2XYC - chain A; structure by X-ray diffraction, 2.51 A resolution.

== Chain A ==
Protein: Neural cell adhesion molecule 2
Organism: Homo sapiens
Notes: fragment: igiv-f3i, residues 301-591
Reference sequence: O15394 (NCAM2_HUMAN); residue numbers follow UniProt; this construct covers 301-591
Amino-acid sequence (291 residues; row label = number of the first residue in the row):
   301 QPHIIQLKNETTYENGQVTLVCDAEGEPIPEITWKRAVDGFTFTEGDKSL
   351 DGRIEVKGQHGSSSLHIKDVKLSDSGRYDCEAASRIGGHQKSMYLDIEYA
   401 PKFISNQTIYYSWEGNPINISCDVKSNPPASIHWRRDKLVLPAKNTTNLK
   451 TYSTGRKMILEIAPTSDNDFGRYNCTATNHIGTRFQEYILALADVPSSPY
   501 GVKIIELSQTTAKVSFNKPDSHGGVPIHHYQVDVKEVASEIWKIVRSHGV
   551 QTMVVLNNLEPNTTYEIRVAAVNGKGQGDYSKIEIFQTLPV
Disulfide bonds: Cys322-Cys380, Cys422-Cys475
Covalent attachments: N-acetylglucosamine (NAG) linked to Asn309, Asn419, Asn474
Curated features (UniProtKB/Swiss-Prot):
  - glycosylation (N-linked (GlcNAc...) asparagine): Asn309, Asn406, Asn419, Asn445, Asn474, Asn562
Reported in the primary citation:
  - post-translational modification sites: Asn309
  - binding site for the ligand EPE: Tyr411, Ala493, Asp494, Val495, Pro496, Ser497, Ser498, Val525
  - conformationally variable residues (domain motion): Leu395, Asp396, Leu490, Ala491, Leu492 (from molecular simulation)

== Overview ==
N-acetylglucosamine is covalently linked to Asn309, Asn419 and Asn474. The paper reports a binding site for
the ligand EPE at Tyr411, Ala493 and Asp494 among others; a modification site at Asn309.
Chain A is Neural cell adhesion molecule 2 (Homo sapiens); the structure, Crystal structure of NCAM2
igiv-FN3I, was determined by X-ray diffraction together with 2XY1, 2XY2, 2WIM, 2JLL and 2V5T from the same
study.
